PDB entry 8C0F | X-ray diffraction, 2.10 A resolution | chains A and F of the 6 polymer chains in the assembly

Chain A:
Name: Tubulin alpha-1B chain
Source organism: Bos taurus
UniProt: P81947 (TBA1B_BOVIN); numbering as in UniProt (aligned over 1-451)
Chain sequence (451 residues; row label = number of the first residue in the row):
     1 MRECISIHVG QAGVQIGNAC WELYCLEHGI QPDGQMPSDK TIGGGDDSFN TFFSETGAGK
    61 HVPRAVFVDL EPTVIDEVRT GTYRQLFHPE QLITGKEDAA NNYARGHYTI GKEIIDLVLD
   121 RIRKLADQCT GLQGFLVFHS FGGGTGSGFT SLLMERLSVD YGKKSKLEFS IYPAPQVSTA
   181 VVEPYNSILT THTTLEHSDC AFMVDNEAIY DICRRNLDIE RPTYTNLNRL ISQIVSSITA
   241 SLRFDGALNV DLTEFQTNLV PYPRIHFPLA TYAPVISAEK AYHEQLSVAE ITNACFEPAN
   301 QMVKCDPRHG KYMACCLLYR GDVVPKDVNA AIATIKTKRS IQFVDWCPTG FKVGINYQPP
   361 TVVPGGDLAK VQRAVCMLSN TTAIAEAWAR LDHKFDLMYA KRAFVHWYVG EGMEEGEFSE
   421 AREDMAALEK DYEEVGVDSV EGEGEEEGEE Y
Unresolved in the structure: 438-451
Metal / ion sites: Ca2+: Asp39, Thr41, Gly44, Glu55
Residues lining bound ligands:
  - GTP (guanosine-5'-triphosphate): Gly10, Gln11, Ala12, Gln15, Ile16, Asp69, Asp98, Ala99, Ala100, Asn101, Asn102, Ser140, Gly142, Gly143, Gly144, Thr145, Gly146, Ile171, Pro173, Val177, Ser178, Thr179, Glu183, Asn206, Tyr224, Leu227, Asn228, Ile231
  - SOZ (5-fluoranyl-2-(6-fluoranyl-2-methyl-benzimidazol-1-yl)-N4-[4-(trifluoromethyl)phenyl]pyrimidine-4,6-diamine): Asn101, Thr179, Ala180, Val181
What the authors report for this chain:
  - binding site for SOZ: Thr179, Val181

Chain F:
Name: Tubulin beta-2B chain
Source organism: Gallus gallus
UniProt: E1BQ43 (E1BQ43_CHICK); numbering as in UniProt (aligned over 1-378)
Chain sequence (384 residues; numbered 1 to 384; the number before each row is that of its first residue):
     1 MYTFVVRDEN SSVYAEVSRL LLATGQWKRL RKDNPRFNLM LGERNRLPFG RLGHEPGLVQ
    61 LVNYYRGADK LCRKASLVKL IKTSPELSES CTWFPESYVI YPTNLKTPVA PAQNGIRHLI
   121 NNTRTDEREV FLAAYNRRRE GREGNVWIAK SSAGAKGEGI LISSEASELL DFIDEQGQVH
   181 VIQKYLEKPL LLEPGHRKFD IRSWVLVDHL YNIYLYREGV LRTSSEPYNS ANFQDKTCHL
   241 TNHCIQKEYS KNYGRYEEGN EMFFEEFNQY LMDALNTTLE NSILLQIKHI IRSCLMCIEP
   301 AISTKHLHYQ SFQLFGFDFM VDEELKVWLI EVNGAPACAQ KLYAELCQGI VDVAISSVFP
   361 LADTGQKTSQ PTSIFIKLHH HHHH
Unresolved in the structure: 103-125, 152-158, 175-178, 363-371, 381-384
Construct notes: expression tag (379-384)
Metal / ion sites: Mg2+: Glu331 (together with AMP-PCP)
Residues lining bound ligands: AMP-PCP (ACP; phosphomethylphosphonic acid adenylate ester): Lys74, Ile148, Lys150, Gln183, Lys184, Tyr185, Leu186, Lys198, Asp200, Arg202, Arg222, His239, Leu240, Thr241, Asn242, Asp318, Met320, Ile330, Glu331, Asn333

Chain A / chain F interface:
Contacting residue pairs - 25 pairs, chain A then chain F:
  Gln176(A) - Pro56(F)
  Glu207(A) - Gly53(F)
  Glu207(A) - His54(F)  salt bridge
  Glu297(A) - His306(F)  salt bridge
  Pro298(A) - Leu307(F)  hydrophobic
  Lys304(A) - His54(F)
  Cys305(A) - His308(F)
  Asp306(A) - Arg66(F)
  Asp306(A) - Leu307(F)
  Arg308(A) - Pro300(F)  hydrogen bond (side chain-backbone)
  Arg308(A) - Ala301(F)  hydrogen bond (side chain-backbone)
  Arg308(A) - Ile302(F)
  Arg308(A) - Ser303(F)  hydrogen bond (side chain-backbone)
  Arg308(A) - Leu307(F)
  His309(A) - Arg66(F)  hydrogen bond (side chain-backbone)
  His309(A) - Gly67(F)
  His309(A) - Ala301(F)
  Lys338(A) - Pro300(F)
  Ser340(A) - Ala301(F)
  Glu386(A) - Gly50(F)
  Glu386(A) - Arg66(F)  salt bridge
  Arg390(A) - Gly50(F)
  Arg390(A) - Arg51(F)
  Arg390(A) - His54(F)  hydrogen bond
  His393(A) - Arg51(F)  hydrogen bond
Also at the interface, not in a pair above, chain A (16 interface residues in all): Pro175, Ala299

Overview:
16 residues of chain A face 14 of chain F across their interface, with 6 hydrogen bonds and 3 salt bridges.
Among the polar pairs are Glu207(A)-His54(F), Glu297(A)-His306(F) and Glu386(A)-Arg66(F). Ligands of chain A:
GTP and compound SOZ. Chain F binds AMP-PCP. The paper reports a binding site for SOZ at Thr179(A) and
Val181(A).
Chain A is Tubulin alpha-1B chain (Bos taurus) and chain F is Tubulin beta-2B chain (Gallus gallus); the
structure, Tubulin-PTC596 complex, was determined by X-ray diffraction.
